Entry 7BZ4 (X-ray diffraction, 2.16 A resolution); this record covers chains A and D of the 4 polymer chains in the assembly.

Chain A (and D):
Molecule: Metallo-beta-lactamase PNGM-1
From: uncultured bacterium
Notes: EC 3.5.2.6; chain D of this document is another copy of the same molecule, construct and numbering; everything in this record applies to it too
UniProtKB: A0A2U8UYM6 (A0A2U8UYM6_9BACT); residue numbers follow UniProt; this construct covers 2-373
Sequence (372 residues; each row starts with the number of its first residue):
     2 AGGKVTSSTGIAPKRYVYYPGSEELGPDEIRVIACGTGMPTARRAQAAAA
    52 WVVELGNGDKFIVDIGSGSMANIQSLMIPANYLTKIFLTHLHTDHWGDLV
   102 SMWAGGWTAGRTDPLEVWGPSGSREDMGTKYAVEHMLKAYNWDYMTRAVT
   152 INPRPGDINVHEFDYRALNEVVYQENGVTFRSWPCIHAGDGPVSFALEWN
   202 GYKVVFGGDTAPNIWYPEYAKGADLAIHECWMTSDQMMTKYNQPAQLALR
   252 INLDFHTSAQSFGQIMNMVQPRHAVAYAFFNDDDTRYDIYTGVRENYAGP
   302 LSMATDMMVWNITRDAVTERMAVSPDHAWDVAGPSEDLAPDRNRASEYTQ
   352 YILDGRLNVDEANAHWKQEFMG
Unresolved in the structure: 335-344 (chain D: 336-345)
Sequence notes: engineered mutation Ala279 (His in A0A2U8UYM6)
Ion coordination: Zn2+: His91, His93, His188, Asp210
From the paper describing this entry:
  - mutagenesis - H279A: decreased binding to Zn2+

How chain A and chain D interact:
Residue-residue contacts - 213 pairs, chain A then chain D:
  Thr42(A) with Asp331(D)
  Ala43(A) with Met71(D); Ala72(D); Gln75(D)
  Arg44(A) with Ala72(D); Asp327(D); His328(D), hydrogen bond (side chain-backbone); Ala329(D), hydrogen bond (side chain-backbone); Trp330(D)
  Arg45(A) with Ala72(D); Asn73(D), hydrogen bond; Ser76(D), hydrogen bond; Ser325(D), hydrogen bond; Pro326(D), hydrogen bond (side chain-backbone); Asp327(D), salt bridge
  Ala46(A) with Asp327(D), hydrogen bond (backbone-backbone); His328(D)
  Met71(A) with Ala43(D)
  Ala72(A) with Ala43(D); Arg44(D); Arg45(D)
  Asn73(A) with Arg45(D), hydrogen bond
  Gln75(A) with Thr42(D); Ala43(D)
  Ser76(A) with Arg45(D), hydrogen bond
  Leu92(A) with Trp143(D); Asp144(D)
  His93(A) with Trp143(D); Asp144(D)
  Thr94(A) with Val101(D); Ala105(D); Tyr141(D); Asp144(D), hydrogen bond (backbone-side chain)
  Trp97(A) with Ala140(D); Tyr141(D)
  Gly98(A) with Tyr141(D)
  Val101(A) with Thr94(D)
  Ala105(A) with Thr94(D)
  Arg125(A) with Met146(D); Glu348(D), salt bridge
  Asp127(A) with Asn142(D), hydrogen bond (backbone-side chain)
  Met128(A) with Asn142(D); Trp143(D); Met146(D), hydrophobic; Thr147(D); Glu348(D)
  Tyr132(A) with Lys139(D)
  Ala133(A) with Ala140(D)
  His136(A) with His136(D), hydrogen bond; Lys139(D); Ala140(D)
  Met137(A) with Ala140(D)
  Lys139(A) with Tyr132(D); His136(D)
  Ala140(A) with Trp97(D); Ala133(D); His136(D); Met137(D)
  Tyr141(A) with Thr94(D); Trp97(D); Gly98(D)
  Asn142(A) with Asp127(D), hydrogen bond (side chain-backbone); Met128(D)
  Trp143(A) with His91(D); Leu92(D); His93(D); Met128(D); His188(D); Ala189(D), hydrophobic; Gly190(D); Asp191(D), hydrogen bond (side chain-backbone); Pro193(D), hydrophobic
  Asp144(A) with Leu92(D); His93(D); Thr94(D), hydrogen bond (side chain-backbone)
  Met146(A) with Arg125(D); Met128(D), hydrophobic
  Thr147(A) with Ala189(D); Gly190(D)
  Arg148(A) with His93(D)
  Arg167(A) with Tyr352(D), hydrogen bond (backbone-side chain)
  Leu169(A) with Tyr352(D)
  Pro185(A) with Ile353(D), hydrophobic
  Cys186(A) with Ile353(D)
  Ile187(A) with Ile353(D); Gly356(D); Arg357(D)
  His188(A) with Trp143(D); Tyr349(D)
  Ala189(A) with Trp143(D), hydrophobic; Thr147(D); Tyr349(D), hydrogen bond (backbone-side chain)
  Gly190(A) with Trp143(D); Glu348(D); Tyr349(D)
  Asp191(A) with Trp143(D), hydrogen bond (backbone-side chain); Glu348(D), hydrogen bond (backbone-backbone); Tyr349(D); Thr350(D), hydrogen bond; Ile353(D)
  Pro193(A) with Trp143(D), hydrophobic
  Ala212(A) with Arg357(D)
  Pro213(A) with Arg357(D); Leu358(D), hydrogen bond (backbone-backbone); Val360(D), hydrophobic
  Asn214(A) with Gly356(D); Leu358(D)
  Ile215(A) with Gly356(D), hydrogen bond (backbone-backbone); Arg357(D)
  Trp216(A) with Tyr352(D); Ile353(D); Gly356(D)
  Met233(A) with Trp330(D), hydrophobic
  Ser235(A) with Trp367(D); Phe371(D)
  Asp236(A) with Phe371(D)
  Met239(A) with Phe371(D), hydrophobic
  Lys241(A) with Trp330(D)
  Tyr242(A) with Trp330(D); Asp331(D)
  Ala246(A) with Phe371(D)
  Leu250(A) with Trp367(D), hydrophobic; Met372(D), hydrophobic
  Asn253(A) with Trp367(D)
  Leu254(A) with Asn364(D); Trp367(D), hydrophobic
  Asp255(A) with Arg357(D), hydrogen bond (backbone-side chain)
  Ser259(A) with Asn364(D), hydrogen bond
  Gln261(A) with Ala363(D); Asn364(D); Trp367(D)
  Ser262(A) with Val360(D); Asn364(D), hydrogen bond
  Gln265(A) with Leu358(D); Asn359(D), hydrogen bond (side chain-backbone); Val360(D); Glu362(D), hydrogen bond; Ala363(D)
  Phe281(A) with Ala329(D); Trp330(D), hydrophobic
  Asn282(A) with His328(D)
  Asp283(A) with His328(D), salt bridge; Trp330(D), hydrogen bond
  Asn297(A) with Ala363(D), hydrogen bond (side chain-backbone)
  Ser325(A) with Arg45(D), hydrogen bond
  Pro326(A) with Arg45(D), hydrogen bond (backbone-side chain)
  Asp327(A) with Arg44(D); Arg45(D), salt bridge; Ala46(D), hydrogen bond (backbone-backbone)
  His328(A) with Arg44(D), hydrogen bond (backbone-side chain); Ala46(D); Asn282(D); Asp283(D), salt bridge
  Ala329(A) with Ala43(D); Arg44(D), hydrogen bond (backbone-side chain); Phe281(D)
  Trp330(A) with Arg44(D); Met233(D), hydrophobic; Lys241(D); Tyr242(D); Phe281(D), hydrophobic; Asp283(D), hydrogen bond
  Glu348(A) with Arg125(D), salt bridge; Met128(D); Gly190(D); Asp191(D), hydrogen bond (backbone-backbone)
  Tyr349(A) with His188(D); Ala189(D), hydrogen bond (side chain-backbone); Gly190(D); Asp191(D)
  Thr350(A) with Asp191(D), hydrogen bond
  Tyr352(A) with Arg167(D), hydrogen bond (side chain-backbone); Leu169(D); Trp216(D)
  Ile353(A) with Tyr166(D), hydrophobic; Pro185(D), hydrophobic; Cys186(D); Ile187(D); Asp191(D); Trp216(D)
  Gly356(A) with Ile187(D); Asn214(D); Ile215(D), hydrogen bond (backbone-backbone); Trp216(D)
  Arg357(A) with Ile187(D); Ala212(D); Pro213(D); Ile215(D); Asp255(D), hydrogen bond (side chain-backbone)
  Leu358(A) with Pro213(D), hydrogen bond (backbone-backbone); Asn214(D); Ile266(D), hydrophobic
  Asn359(A) with Gln265(D), hydrogen bond (backbone-side chain)
  Val360(A) with Pro213(D), hydrophobic; Ser262(D); Gln265(D)
  Glu362(A) with Gln265(D)
  Ala363(A) with Gln261(D); Gln265(D); Glu296(D); Asn297(D), hydrogen bond (backbone-side chain)
  Asn364(A) with Ser259(D), hydrogen bond; Gln261(D); Ser262(D), hydrogen bond
  Trp367(A) with Ser235(D); Leu250(D), hydrophobic; Gln261(D)
  Lys368(A) with Leu254(D)
  Phe371(A) with Ser235(D); Asp236(D); Met239(D), hydrophobic; Ala246(D)
  Met372(A) with Leu250(D), hydrophobic
Other interface residues (no listed pair), chain A (109 interface residues in all): Pro41, Ser68, His91, Ser102, Trp104, Gly106, Thr109, Ser124, Tyr166, Pro218, Ala249, Ile266, Met269, Thr286, Glu296, Met308, Asp331, Leu354, His366
Other interface residues (no listed pair), chain D (110 interface residues in all): Met40, Pro41, Ser68, Ser102, Trp104, Gly106, Thr109, Ser124, Pro218, Ala249, Asn253, Met269, Thr286, Met308, Leu354, His366, Lys368, Glu370

In short:
109 residues of chain A and 110 residues of chain D are in contact, with 46 hydrogen bonds and 6 salt bridges.
Polar pairs include Arg45(A)-Asp327(D), Arg125(A)-Glu348(D) and Asp283(A)-His328(D). His91(A), His93(A),
His188(A) and Asp210(A) form the Zn2+ site. From the paper: H279A of chain A reduces binding to Zn2+.
Chain A and chain D are both Metallo-beta-lactamase PNGM-1 (uncultured bacterium); the structure, The mutant
variant of PNGM-1. H279 was substituted for alanine to study metal coordination, was determined by X-ray
diffraction together with 7WI1, 7BYQ, 7BZ1, 7BZ3 and 7BZI from the same study.
